PDB entry 3B3P | X-ray diffraction, 2.45 A resolution | chains A and B

Chain A (and B):
Molecule: Nitric-oxide synthase
Organism: Rattus norvegicus
Notes: EC 1.14.13.39; chain B of this document is another copy of the same molecule, construct and numbering; everything in this record applies to it too
UniProt: P29476 (NOS1_RAT); numbering as in UniProt (aligned over 297-718)
Sequence (422 residues; numbered 297 to 718; the number before each row is that of its first residue):
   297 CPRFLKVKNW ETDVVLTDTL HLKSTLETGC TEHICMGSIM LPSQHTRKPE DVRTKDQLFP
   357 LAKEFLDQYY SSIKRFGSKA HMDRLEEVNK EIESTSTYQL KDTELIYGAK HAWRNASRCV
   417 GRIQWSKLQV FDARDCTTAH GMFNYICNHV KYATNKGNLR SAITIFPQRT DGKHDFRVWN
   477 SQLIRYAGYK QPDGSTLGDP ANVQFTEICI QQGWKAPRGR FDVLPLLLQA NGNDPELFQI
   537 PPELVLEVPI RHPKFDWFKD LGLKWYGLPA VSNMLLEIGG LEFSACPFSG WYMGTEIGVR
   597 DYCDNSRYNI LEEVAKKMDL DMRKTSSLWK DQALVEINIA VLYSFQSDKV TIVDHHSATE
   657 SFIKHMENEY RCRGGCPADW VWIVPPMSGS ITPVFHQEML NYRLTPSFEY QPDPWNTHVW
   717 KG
Unresolved in the structure: 297-298, 339-347, 717-718 (chain B: 297-298, 339-347)
Bound ions: Zn2+: Cys-326, Cys-331 (shared with Cys-326(B), Cys-331(B) of chain B); heme Fe near Cys-415 (its only coordinating residue here)
Ligand contacts:
  - tetrahydrobiopterin (H4B), molecule 1: Trp-306, Trp-676, Phe-691, His-692, Gln-693, Glu-694
  - tetrahydrobiopterin (H4B), molecule 2: Ser-334, Met-336, Arg-596, Val-677, Trp-678
  - heme (HEM): Trp-409, Ala-412, Arg-414, Cys-415, Val-416, Gly-417, Leu-424, Ser-457, Met-570, Phe-584, Ser-585, Gly-586, Trp-587, Met-589, Glu-592, Val-649, Trp-678, Phe-704, Tyr-706
  - JI7 (N-{(3R,4S)-4-[(6-amino-4-methylpyridin-2-yl)methyl]pyrrolidin-3-yl}-N'-(3-chlorobenzyl)ethane-1,2-diamine): Met-336, Leu-337, Gln-478, Pro-565, Val-567, Phe-584, Ser-585, Gly-586, Trp-587, Tyr-588, Met-589, Glu-592, Trp-678
Curated features (UniProtKB/Swiss-Prot):
  - binding site ((6R)-L-erythro-5,6,7,8-tetrahydrobiopterin): Ser-334, Val-677, Trp-678, Phe-691
  - binding site (heme b): Cys-415, Tyr-706
  - binding site (L-arginine): Gln-478, Trp-587, Tyr-588, Glu-592
Reported in the primary citation:
  - binding site for JI7: Trp-306, Met-336, Leu-337, Val-567, Phe-584, Glu-592, Asp-597

How chain A and chain B interact:
Contacting residue pairs (117; chain A residue first):
  Leu-301(A) / Ile-330(B)  hydrophobic
  Trp-306(A) / Met-336(B)  hydrophobic
  Glu-307(A) / Asn-601(B)
  Glu-307(A) / Ser-602(B)  hydrogen bond (backbone-side chain)
  His-317(A) / Ile-330(B)
  Ser-320(A) / His-329(B)
  Thr-321(A) / His-329(B)
  Leu-322(A) / His-329(B)
  Glu-323(A) / Glu-328(B)
  Thr-324(A) / Thr-327(B)  hydrogen bond (side chain-backbone)
  Thr-324(A) / Glu-328(B)  hydrogen bond (backbone-backbone)
  Thr-324(A) / His-329(B)
  Thr-324(A) / Ile-330(B)
  Cys-326(A) / Cys-326(B)  hydrophobic
  Cys-326(A) / Thr-327(B)
  Cys-326(A) / Glu-328(B)
  Cys-326(A) / Cys-331(B)  hydrophobic
  Thr-327(A) / Thr-324(B)  hydrogen bond (backbone-side chain)
  Thr-327(A) / Cys-326(B)
  Glu-328(A) / Glu-323(B)
  Glu-328(A) / Thr-324(B)  hydrogen bond (backbone-backbone)
  Glu-328(A) / Cys-326(B)
  Glu-328(A) / Glu-328(B)
  His-329(A) / Ser-320(B)  hydrogen bond (side chain-backbone)
  His-329(A) / Thr-321(B)
  His-329(A) / Leu-322(B)
  His-329(A) / Thr-324(B)
  His-329(A) / Tyr-698(B)
  Ile-330(A) / Leu-301(B)  hydrophobic
  Ile-330(A) / His-317(B)
  Ile-330(A) / Thr-324(B)
  Ile-330(A) / Asn-697(B)
  Ile-330(A) / Tyr-698(B)  hydrophobic
  Cys-331(A) / Cys-326(B)  hydrophobic
  Cys-331(A) / Cys-331(B)  hydrophobic
  Cys-331(A) / Asn-697(B)  hydrogen bond (backbone-backbone)
  Met-332(A) / Leu-301(B)  hydrophobic
  Met-332(A) / Leu-696(B)  hydrophobic
  Ser-334(A) / Trp-676(B)
  Ser-334(A) / Glu-694(B)
  Ser-334(A) / Met-695(B)  hydrogen bond (side chain-backbone)
  Ile-335(A) / Glu-694(B)
  Ile-335(A) / Met-695(B)
  Met-336(A) / Trp-306(B)
  Met-336(A) / Glu-694(B)  hydrogen bond (backbone-side chain)
  Val-595(A) / Ser-686(B)
  Arg-596(A) / Ser-686(B)
  Arg-596(A) / Phe-691(B)
  Asp-600(A) / Ser-686(B)
  Asp-600(A) / His-692(B)
  Asn-601(A) / Glu-307(B)
  Leu-607(A) / Ile-687(B)  hydrophobic
  Lys-620(A) / Gln-642(B)
  Thr-621(A) / Asp-650(B)  hydrogen bond
  Ser-622(A) / Leu-638(B)
  Ser-622(A) / Gln-642(B)  hydrogen bond
  Ser-622(A) / Asp-650(B)
  Ser-623(A) / Ile-635(B)
  Leu-624(A) / Val-631(B)
  Leu-624(A) / Asn-634(B)
  Leu-624(A) / Ile-635(B)  hydrophobic
  Leu-624(A) / Leu-638(B)  hydrophobic
  Leu-624(A) / His-651(B)
  Lys-626(A) / His-652(B)
  Asp-627(A) / Val-631(B)
  Asp-627(A) / His-651(B)  salt bridge
  Asp-627(A) / His-652(B)  salt bridge
  Asp-627(A) / Met-683(B)
  Asp-627(A) / Ser-684(B)  hydrogen bond
  Gln-628(A) / Val-631(B)
  Gln-628(A) / Glu-632(B)  hydrogen bond
  Gln-628(A) / Ile-635(B)
  Leu-630(A) / Ser-684(B)
  Leu-630(A) / Ile-687(B)  hydrophobic
  Val-631(A) / Asp-627(B)
  Val-631(A) / Gln-628(B)
  Val-631(A) / Val-631(B)  hydrophobic
  Glu-632(A) / Gln-628(B)  hydrogen bond
  Asn-634(A) / Leu-624(B)
  Ile-635(A) / Ser-623(B)
  Ile-635(A) / Leu-624(B)  hydrophobic
  Ile-635(A) / Gln-628(B)
  Leu-638(A) / Ser-622(B)
  Leu-638(A) / Leu-624(B)  hydrophobic
  Gln-642(A) / Ser-622(B)  hydrogen bond
  Asp-650(A) / Thr-621(B)  hydrogen bond
  Asp-650(A) / Ser-622(B)  hydrogen bond (side chain-backbone)
  His-651(A) / Leu-624(B)
  His-651(A) / Asp-627(B)  salt bridge
  His-652(A) / Asp-627(B)  salt bridge
  Trp-676(A) / Ser-334(B)
  Trp-676(A) / Val-677(B)  hydrophobic
  Val-677(A) / Trp-676(B)  hydrophobic
  Pro-682(A) / Ser-684(B)
  Pro-682(A) / Gly-685(B)  hydrogen bond (backbone-backbone)
  Pro-682(A) / Ser-686(B)  hydrogen bond (backbone-backbone)
  Met-683(A) / Asp-627(B)
  Met-683(A) / Ser-684(B)
  Ser-684(A) / Asp-627(B)  hydrogen bond
  Ser-684(A) / Pro-682(B)
  Ser-684(A) / Met-683(B)
  Ser-684(A) / Ser-684(B)
  Gly-685(A) / Pro-682(B)  hydrogen bond (backbone-backbone)
  Ser-686(A) / Val-595(B)
  Ser-686(A) / Arg-596(B)
  Ser-686(A) / Pro-682(B)  hydrogen bond (backbone-backbone)
  Phe-691(A) / Arg-596(B)
  His-692(A) / Arg-596(B)
  His-692(A) / Asp-600(B)  salt bridge
  Glu-694(A) / Ser-334(B)
  Glu-694(A) / Ile-335(B)
  Glu-694(A) / Met-336(B)  hydrogen bond (side chain-backbone)
  Met-695(A) / Ser-334(B)  hydrogen bond (backbone-side chain)
  Leu-696(A) / Ile-330(B)  hydrophobic
  Asn-697(A) / Ile-330(B)
  Asn-697(A) / Cys-331(B)  hydrogen bond (backbone-backbone)
  Tyr-698(A) / His-329(B)
Interface residues without a listed pair, chain A (63 interface residues in all): Gly-325, Gly-333, Leu-337, Cys-599, Ser-602, Ser-653, Ile-687
Interface residues without a listed pair, chain B (61 interface residues in all): Val-303, Met-332, Gly-333, Leu-337, Leu-607, Lys-626, Leu-630, Ser-653

Summary:
Chain A and chain B form an interface of 63 and 61 residues respectively, with 25 hydrogen bonds and 5 salt
bridges. Polar contacts include Asp-627(A)/His-651(B), Asp-627(A)/His-652(B) and His-692(A)/Asp-600(B).
Ligands of chain A: heme, tetrahydrobiopterin and compound JI7. From the paper: a binding site for JI7 at
Trp-306(A), Met-336(A) and Leu-337(A) among others.
Both chains are Nitric-oxide synthase (Rattus norvegicus). Entry 3B3P (Structure of neuronal nos heme domain
in complex with a inhibitor
(+-)-n1-{cis-4'-[(6"-amino-4"-methylpyridin-2"-yl)methyl]pyrrolidin-3'-yl}-n2-(4'-chlorobenzyl)ethane-1,2-diamine)
was determined by X-ray diffraction (same publication as 3DQR, 3DQS, 3DQT and 3B3O).
